1RXO - chains L and B of the 8 polymer chains in the assembly; structure by X-ray diffraction, 2.20 A resolution.

Chain L (and B):
Molecule: Ribulose bisphosphate carboxylase/oxygenase
Source organism: Spinacia oleracea
Notes: EC 4.1.1.39; chain B of this document is another copy of the same molecule, construct and numbering; everything in this record applies to it too
UniProt: P00875 (RBL_SPIOL); residue numbers follow UniProt; this construct covers 1-475
Chain sequence (475 residues; row label = number of the first residue in the row):
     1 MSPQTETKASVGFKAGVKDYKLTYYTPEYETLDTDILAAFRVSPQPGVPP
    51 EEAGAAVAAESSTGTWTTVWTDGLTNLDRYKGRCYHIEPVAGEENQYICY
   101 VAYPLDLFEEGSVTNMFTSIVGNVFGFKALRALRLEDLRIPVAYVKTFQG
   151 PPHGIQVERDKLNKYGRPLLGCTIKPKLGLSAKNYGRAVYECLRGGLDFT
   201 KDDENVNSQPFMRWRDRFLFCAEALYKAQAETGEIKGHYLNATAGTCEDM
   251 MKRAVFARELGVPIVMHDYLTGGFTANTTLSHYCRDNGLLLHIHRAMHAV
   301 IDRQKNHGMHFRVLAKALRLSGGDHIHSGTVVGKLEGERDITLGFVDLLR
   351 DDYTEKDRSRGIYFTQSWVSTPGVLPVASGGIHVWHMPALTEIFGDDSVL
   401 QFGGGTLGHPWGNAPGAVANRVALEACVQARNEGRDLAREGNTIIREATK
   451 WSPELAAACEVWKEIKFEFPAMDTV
Unresolved in the structure: 1-8, 464-475
Sequence notes: modified residue (201)
Modified positions: Lys201 (lysine nz-carboxylic acid; KCX)
Metal / ion sites: Ca2+: Lys201, Asp203, Glu204 (together with ribulose-1,5-diphosphate)
Ligand contacts: ribulose-1,5-diphosphate (RUB): Thr173, Lys175, Lys201, Asp203, Glu204, His294, Arg295, His298, His327, Gly329, Ser379, Gly380, Gly381, Gln401, Phe402, Gly403, Gly404
Swiss-Prot annotation at these positions:
  - active site (Proton acceptor): Lys175, His294
  - binding site (substrate): Thr65, Asn123, Thr173, Lys177, Glu204, His294, Arg295, His327, Lys334, Ser379, Gly381, Gly403, Gly404
  - binding site (Mg(2+)): Lys201, Asp203, Glu204
  - site: Lys14 (Not N6-methylated), Lys334 (Transition state stabilizer)
  - modified residue: Pro3 (N-acetylproline), Lys201 (N6-carboxylysine)

Chain L / chain B interface:
Pairs across the interface - 21 pairs, chain L then chain B:
  Lys146(L) - Pro210(B)
  His153(L) - Asp216(B)  salt bridge
  Gln156(L) - Ser181(B)
  Gln156(L) - Phe211(B)
  Val157(L) - Asp216(B)
  Asp160(L) - Ser181(B)
  Asp160(L) - Lys183(B)
  Asp160(L) - Phe220(B)
  Lys161(L) - Asp216(B)  salt bridge
  Lys161(L) - Phe220(B)
  Asn163(L) - Lys183(B)
  Tyr165(L) - Lys183(B)  hydrogen bond
  Arg258(L) - Arg215(B)
  Arg258(L) - Glu259(B)  salt bridge
  Arg285(L) - Arg213(B)
  Arg285(L) - Arg215(B)
  Asp286(L) - Arg215(B)  hydrogen bond (backbone-side chain)
  Asp286(L) - Lys252(B)  salt bridge
  Asn287(L) - Arg215(B)
  Gly288(L) - Arg215(B)
  Ser370(L) - Pro210(B)
Other interface residues (no listed pair), chain B (11 interface residues in all): Leu219

Summary:
Chain L and chain B form an interface of 14 and 11 residues respectively; the contacts include 2 hydrogen
bonds and 4 salt bridges. Among the polar pairs are His153(L)-Asp216(B), Lys161(L)-Asp216(B) and
Arg258(L)-Glu259(B). Ligands of chain L: ribulose-1,5-diphosphate.
Chain L and chain B are both Ribulose bisphosphate carboxylase/oxygenase (Spinacia oleracea); the structure,
Activated spinach rubisco in complex with its substrate ribulose-1,5-bisphosphate and calcium, was determined
by X-ray diffraction, deposited together with 1RCX.
